6HED - chains c and k of the 34 polymer chains in the assembly; structure by electron microscopy, 6.95 A resolution (low resolution: residue-level contacts below are approximate; hydrogen-bond / salt-bridge calls are withheld).

== Chain c ==
Protein: Proteasome subunit alpha
Source organism: Archaeoglobus fulgidus DSM 4304
Notes: EC 3.4.25.1
UniProtKB: O29760 (PSA_ARCFU); numbering as in UniProt (aligned over 5-246)
Chain sequence (242 residues; numbered 5 to 246; the number before each row is that of its first residue):
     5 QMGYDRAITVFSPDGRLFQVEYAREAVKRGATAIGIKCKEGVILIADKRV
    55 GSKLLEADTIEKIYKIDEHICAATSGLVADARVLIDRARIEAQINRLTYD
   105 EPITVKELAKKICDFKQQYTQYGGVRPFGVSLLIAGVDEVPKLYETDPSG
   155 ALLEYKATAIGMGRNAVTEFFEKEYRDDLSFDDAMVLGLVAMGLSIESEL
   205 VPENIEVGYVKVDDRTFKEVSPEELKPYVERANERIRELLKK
Disordered / not traced: 5-9

== Chain k ==
Protein: Proteasome subunit beta
Source organism: Archaeoglobus fulgidus DSM 4304
Notes: EC 3.4.25.1
UniProtKB: Q9P996 (PSB_ARCFU); numbering as in UniProt (aligned over 12-213)
Chain sequence (202 residues; numbered 12 to 213; the number before each row is that of its first residue):
    12 TTTVGLVCKDGVVMATEKRATMGNFIASKAAKKIYQIADRMAMTTAGSVG
    62 DAQFLARIIKIEANLYEIRRERKPTVRAIATLTSNLLNSYRYFPYLVQLL
   112 IGGIDSEGKSIYSIDPIGGAIEEKDIVATGSGSLTAYGVLEDRFTPEIGV
   162 DEAVELAVRAIYSAMKRDSASGDGIDVVKITEDEFYQYSPEEVEQILAKF
   212 RK
Swiss-Prot annotation at these positions:
  - active site: T12 (Nucleophile)

== How chain c and chain k interact ==
Residue-residue contacts (26):
  N99(c) with R81(k)
  L101(c) with T92(k); N96(k)
  T102(c) with A89(k); T92(k); L93(k); N96(k)
  Y103(c) with Y77(k); R81(k); R88(k); A89(k); T92(k)
  D104(c) with R88(k); T92(k)
  E105(c) with R83(k); T86(k); A89(k); E118(k)
  P106(c) with R81(k)
  T108(c) with R81(k)
  K110(c) with E82(k)
  E111(c) with R80(k); R81(k); E82(k)
  K114(c) with R80(k); E82(k)
Interface residues without a listed pair, chain c (12 interface residues in all): E143

== In short ==
The chain c/chain k interface involves 12 residues from each chain. From UniProt: active-site residue T12(k)
on chain k.
Chain c is Proteasome subunit alpha and chain k is Proteasome subunit beta, both from Archaeoglobus fulgidus
DSM 4304; the structure, PAN-proteasome in state 5, was determined by electron microscopy, deposited together
with 6HE5, 6HE7, 6HE8, 6HE9, 6HEA and 6HEC.
